4DVV - chain A; structure by X-ray diffraction, 1.94 A resolution.

# Chain A
Molecule: clade A/E 93TH057 HIV-1 gp120 core
From: Human immunodeficiency virus 1
UniProt: A0A0M3KKW9 (A0A0M3KKW9_9HIV1); the author numbering skips numbers that UniProt does not, so the offset changes along the chain: 44-124 = UniProt 1-81; 198-301 = UniProt 82-185; 318-355 = UniProt 186-223; 357-396 = UniProt 224-263; 1 more segments
Sequence (353 residues; each row starts with the number of its first residue; note: 96 numbers in that range are skipped by the numbering (no residue carries them; nothing is unmodelled there)):
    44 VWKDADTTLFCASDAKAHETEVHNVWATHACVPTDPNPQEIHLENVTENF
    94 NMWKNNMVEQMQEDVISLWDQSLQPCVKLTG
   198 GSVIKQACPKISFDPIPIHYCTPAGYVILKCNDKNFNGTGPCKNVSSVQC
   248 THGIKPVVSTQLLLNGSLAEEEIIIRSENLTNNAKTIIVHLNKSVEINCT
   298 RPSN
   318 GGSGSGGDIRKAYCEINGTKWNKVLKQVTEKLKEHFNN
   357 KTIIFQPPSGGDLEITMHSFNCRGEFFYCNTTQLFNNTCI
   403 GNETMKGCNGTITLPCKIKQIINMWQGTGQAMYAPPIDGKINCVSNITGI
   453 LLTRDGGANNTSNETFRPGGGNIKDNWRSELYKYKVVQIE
Disordered / not traced: 318-323, 403-410
Disulfide bonds: Cys54-Cys74, Cys119-Cys205, Cys218-Cys247, Cys228-Cys239, Cys296-Cys331, Cys378-Cys445, Cys385-Cys418
Covalent attachments: N-acetylglucosamine (NAG) linked to Asn234, Asn241, Asn262, Asn276, Asn289, Asn295, Asn334, Asn355, Asn386, Asn392, Asn448
Sequence notes: engineered mutation Ser375 (His242 in A0A0M3KKW9)
Ligand contacts: AS-I-261 (0M1; N-{[(4S,5S)-5-(aminomethyl)-2,2-dimethyl-1,3-dioxolan-4-yl]methyl}-N'-(4-chloro-3-fluorophenyl)ethanediamide): Val255, Ser256, Thr257, Asp368, Glu370, Ile371, Ser375, Phe376, Asn377, Phe382, Ile424, Asn425, Met426, Trp427, Gly472, Gly473, Asn474, Ile475
What the authors report for this chain:
  - binding site for AS-I-261: Val255, Ser256, Thr257, Ser375, Asn425, Trp427, Gly472, Gly473

# Overview
Chain A binds AS-I-261. Covalently linked N-acetylglucosamine: at Asn234, Asn241, Asn262, Asn276, Asn289 and
Asn295 and 5 more. From the paper: a binding site for AS-I-261 at Val255, Ser256 and Thr257 among others.
Chain A is clade A/E 93TH057 HIV-1 gp120 core (Human immunodeficiency virus 1); the structure, Crystal
structure of clade A/E 93TH057 HIV-1 gp120 core in complex with AS-I-261, was determined by X-ray diffraction
(same publication as 4DVS, 4DVT, 4DVW and 4DVX).
